PDB entry 4S10 | X-ray diffraction, 2.61 A resolution | chains A and C

# Chain A
Protein: Gelsolin nanobody
Organism: Lama glama
Notes: fragment: gelsolin nanobody; antibody fragment or engineered binder
Amino-acid sequence (127 residues; each row starts with the number of its first residue):
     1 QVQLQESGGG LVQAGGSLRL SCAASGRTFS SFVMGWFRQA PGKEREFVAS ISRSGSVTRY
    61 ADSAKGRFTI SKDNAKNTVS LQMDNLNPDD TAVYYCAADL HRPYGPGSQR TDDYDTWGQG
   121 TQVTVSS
Cystine bridges: Cys-22/Cys-96

# Chain C
Protein: Gelsolin
Organism: Homo sapiens
Notes: fragment: gelsolin domain 2
UniProt: P06396 (GELS_HUMAN); residues 159-261 here correspond to UniProt positions 186-288 (UniProt number = residue number + 27)
Amino-acid sequence (103 residues; row label = number of the first residue in the row):
   159 VQRLFQVKGR RVVRATEVPV SWESFNNGDC FILDLGNNIH QWCGSNSNRY ERLKATQVSK
   219 GIRDNERDGD ARVHVSEEGT EPEAMLQVLG PKPALPAGTE DTA
Disordered / not traced: 260-261
Cystine bridges: Cys-188/Cys-201
Differences from the reference sequence: engineered mutation Asp-226 (Ser253 in P06396), Asp-228 (Arg255 in P06396)
Ion coordination: Ca2+: Gly-186, Asp-187, Glu-209, Asp-259
UniProt features mapped onto this chain:
  - binding site (a 1,2-diacyl-sn-glycero-3-phospho-(1D-myo-inositol-4,5-bisphosphate)): Arg-161 to Arg-169
  - binding site (Ca(2+)): Gly-186, Asp-187, Glu-209, Asp-259
From the paper describing this entry:
  - Ca2+ coordination: Asp-187, Glu-209, Asp-259

# Interface between chain A and chain C
Residue-residue contacts (28):
  Val-2(A) with Gln-245(C)
  Arg-27(A) with Gln-245(C), hydrogen bond (backbone-side chain)
  Thr-28(A) with Glu-241(C)
  Phe-29(A) with Glu-241(C), hydrogen bond (backbone-side chain); Leu-244(C); Gln-245(C); Pro-249(C), hydrophobic
  Ser-30(A) with Glu-241(C), hydrogen bond (backbone-side chain); Leu-244(C)
  Ser-31(A) with Glu-241(C)
  Phe-32(A) with Glu-241(C)
  Arg-53(A) with Thr-238(C), hydrogen bond (side chain-backbone); Glu-239(C), hydrogen bond (side chain-backbone); Pro-240(C)
  Asp-99(A) with Arg-230(C), salt bridge
  Leu-100(A) with Pro-240(C); Glu-241(C), hydrogen bond (backbone-backbone); Ala-242(C), hydrogen bond (backbone-backbone)
  His-101(A) with Asn-196(C), hydrogen bond; His-198(C), hydrogen bond; His-232(C), hydrogen bond (backbone-side chain); Pro-240(C); Ala-242(C)
  Pro-103(A) with His-232(C); Val-233(C); Pro-240(C), hydrophobic
  Tyr-104(A) with Val-233(C)
  Asp-113(A) with Arg-230(C), salt bridge
Other interface residues (no listed pair), chain A (17 interface residues in all): Gln-1, Arg-102, Asp-112
Other interface residues (no listed pair), chain C (16 interface residues in all): Leu-193, Ser-234, Gly-248

# Overview
17 residues of chain A face 16 of chain C across their interface, with 10 hydrogen bonds and 2 salt bridges.
Among the polar pairs are Asp-99(A)/Arg-230(C), Asp-113(A)/Arg-230(C) and Arg-27(A)/Gln-245(C). From UniProt:
9 residues binding 1,2-diacyl-sn-glycero-3-phospho-(1D-myo-inositol-4,5-bisphosphate) and 4 Ca2+-binding
residues on chain C. The paper reports Ca2+ coordination by Asp-187(C), Glu-209(C) and Asp-259(C).
Here chain A is Gelsolin nanobody (Lama glama) and chain C is Gelsolin (Homo sapiens). Entry 4S10 (Gelsolin
nanobody shielding mutant plasma gelsolin from furin proteolysis) was determined by X-ray diffraction together
with 4S11 from the same study.
